PDB entry 5Y88 | electron microscopy, 3.46 A resolution | chains D and J of the 44 polymer chains in the assembly

[Chain D]
Molecule: U6 snRNA
Organism: Saccharomyces cerevisiae S288c
Sequence (112 nucleotides; each row starts with the number of its first residue):
     1 GUUCGCGAAG UAACCCUUCG UGGACAUUUG GUCAAUUUGA AACAAUACAG AGAUGAUCAG
    61 CAGUUCCCCU GCAUAAGGAU GAACCGUUUU ACAAAGAGAU UUAUUUCGUU UU
Disordered / not traced: 102-112
Bound ions: Mg2+ site 1: C61, G77; Mg2+ site 2: G78, U80; Mg2+ site 3 near U80 (its only coordinating residue here); Mg2+ site 4 near G81 (its only coordinating residue here)

[Chain J]
Protein: Pre-mRNA-splicing factor CEF1
Organism: Saccharomyces cerevisiae (strain ATCC 204508 / S288c)
UniProt: Q03654 (CEF1_YEAST); numbering as in UniProt (aligned over 1-590)
Chain sequence (590 residues; row label = number of the first residue in the row):
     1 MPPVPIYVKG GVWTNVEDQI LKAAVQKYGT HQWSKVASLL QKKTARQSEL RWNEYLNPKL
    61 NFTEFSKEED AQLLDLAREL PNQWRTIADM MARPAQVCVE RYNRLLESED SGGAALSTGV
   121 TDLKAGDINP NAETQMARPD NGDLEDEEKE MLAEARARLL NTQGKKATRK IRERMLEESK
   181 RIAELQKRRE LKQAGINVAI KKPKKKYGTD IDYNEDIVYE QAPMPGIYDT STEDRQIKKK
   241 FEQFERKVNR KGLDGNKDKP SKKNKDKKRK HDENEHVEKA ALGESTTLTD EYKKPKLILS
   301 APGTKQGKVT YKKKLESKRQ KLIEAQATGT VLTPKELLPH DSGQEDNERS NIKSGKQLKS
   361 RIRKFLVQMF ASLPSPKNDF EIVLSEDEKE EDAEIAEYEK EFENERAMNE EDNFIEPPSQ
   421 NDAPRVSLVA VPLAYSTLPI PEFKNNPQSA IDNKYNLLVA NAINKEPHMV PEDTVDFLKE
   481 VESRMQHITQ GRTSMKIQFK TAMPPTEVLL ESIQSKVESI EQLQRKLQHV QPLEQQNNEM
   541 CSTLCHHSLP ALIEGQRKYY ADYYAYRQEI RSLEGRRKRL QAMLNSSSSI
Disordered / not traced: 1-8, 112-144, 254-331, 366-369, 383-386, 402-410, 421-423, 439-443, 470-481, 588-590

[Chain D / chain J interface]
Pairs across the interface (23; chain D residue first):
  A51(D) / Lys-165(J)  hydrogen bond to the phosphate
  A51(D) / Arg-169(J)  sugar contact
  G52(D) / Lys-165(J)  phosphate contact
  G52(D) / Lys-166(J)  sugar contact
  G52(D) / Arg-169(J)  salt bridge to the phosphate
  A53(D) / Lys-165(J)  hydrogen bond to the phosphate
  U54(D) / Lys-35(J)  sugar contact
  U54(D) / Lys-165(J)  base contact
  G55(D) / Tyr-28(J)  hydrogen bond to the phosphate
  G55(D) / Ser-34(J)  base contact
  G55(D) / Lys-35(J)  base contact
  G55(D) / Ser-38(J)  base contact
  G55(D) / Arg-158(J)  hydrogen bond to the sugar
  C66(D) / Tyr-207(J)  sugar contact
  C66(D) / Ile-211(J)  base contact
  C66(D) / Tyr-219(J)  hydrogen bond to the base
  C67(D) / Tyr-207(J)  sugar contact
  A83(D) / Lys-166(J)  salt bridge to the phosphate
  C84(D) / Lys-170(J)  salt bridge to the phosphate
  C85(D) / Lys-166(J)  base contact
  C85(D) / Ala-167(J)  sugar contact
  C85(D) / Lys-170(J)  sugar contact
  G86(D) / Arg-174(J)  hydrogen bond to the sugar
Interface residues without a listed pair, chain D (14 interface residues in all): G50, C68, A79
Interface residues without a listed pair, chain J (16 interface residues in all): Gly-164, Thr-209

[Overview]
14 residues of chain D and 16 residues of chain J are in contact; the contacts include 6 hydrogen bonds and 3
salt bridges. Polar pairs include C66(D)/Tyr-219(J), G55(D)/Arg-158(J) and G86(D)/Arg-174(J). The Mg2+ site 1
is built by C61(D) and G77(D).
Chain D is U6 snRNA (Saccharomyces cerevisiae S288c) and chain J is Pre-mRNA-splicing factor CEF1
(Saccharomyces cerevisiae (strain ATCC 204508 / S288c)); the structure, Cryo-EM structure of the intron-lariat
spliceosome ready for disassembly from S.cerevisiae at 3.5 angstrom, was determined by electron microscopy.
